PDB entry 5FFO | X-ray diffraction, 3.49 A resolution | chains C and D of the 8 polymer chains in the assembly

# Chain C (and D)
Protein: Transforming growth factor beta-1
Organism: Homo sapiens
Notes: chain D of this document is another copy of the same molecule, construct and numbering; everything in this record applies to it too
Reference sequence: P01137 (TGFB1_HUMAN); residues 5-361 here correspond to UniProt positions 34-390 (UniProt number = residue number + 29)
Amino-acid sequence (363 residues; numbered -1 to 361; the number before each row is that of its first residue; numbers below 1 keep their minus sign (Gly-1 is residue -1)):
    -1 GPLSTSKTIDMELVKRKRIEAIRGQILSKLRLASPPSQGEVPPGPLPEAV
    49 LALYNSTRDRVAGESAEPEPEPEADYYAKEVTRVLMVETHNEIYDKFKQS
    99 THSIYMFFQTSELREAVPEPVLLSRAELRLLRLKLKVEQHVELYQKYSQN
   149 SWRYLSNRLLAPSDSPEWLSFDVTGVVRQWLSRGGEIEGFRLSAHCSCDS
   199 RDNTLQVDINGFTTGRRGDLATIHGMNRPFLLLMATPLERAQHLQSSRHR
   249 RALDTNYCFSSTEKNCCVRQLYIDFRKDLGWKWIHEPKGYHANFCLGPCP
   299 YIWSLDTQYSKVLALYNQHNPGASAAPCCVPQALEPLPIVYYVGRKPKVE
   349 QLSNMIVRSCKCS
Unresolved in the structure: -1 to 7, 61-71, 197-206, 241-249, 300-318 (chain D: -1 to 6, 63-69, 198-201, 241-255, 304-309, 342)
Cystine bridges: Cys256-Cys265, Cys264-Cys327, Cys293-Cys358, Cys297-Cys360
Glycans and other covalent adducts: N-acetylglucosamine (NAG) linked to Asn53
Sequence notes: expression tag (-1 to 4); conflict Gln107 (Asn136 in P01137), Gln147 (Asn176 in P01137)
Swiss-Prot annotation at these positions:
  - region: Asp197 to Gly223 (Bowtie tail)
  - motif: Arg215 to Asp217 (Cell attachment site)
  - site: Arg249, Ala250 (Cleavage)
  - glycosylation: Asn53 (N-linked (GlcNAc...) asparagine)
From the paper describing this entry:
  - conformationally variable residues (loop rearrangement, order/disorder transition): Asp197 to Gly223
  - mutagenesis - L203G/V205G/I207G, V205G/I207G: decreased binding to integrin
  - mutagenesis - L203G/V205G/I207G, V205G/I207G: decreased signaling in response to integrin
  - post-translational modification sites: Asn53

# How chain C and chain D interact
Pairs across the interface (142; chain C residue first):
  Val12(C) with Leu294(D), hydrophobic
  Lys13(C) with Leu269(D)
  Arg16(C) with Ala290(D); Asn291(D), hydrogen bond (side chain-backbone); Phe292(D); Met353(D); Val355(D)
  Ile17(C) with Leu277(D), hydrophobic
  Arg21(C) with Trp279(D)
  Gln23(C) with Asn352(D); Met353(D)
  Lys27(C) with Leu350(D); Ser351(D), hydrogen bond (side chain-backbone); Met353(D)
  Leu28(C) with Ile337(D), hydrophobic; Glu348(D); Leu350(D), hydrophobic
  Pro33(C) with Trp281(D)
  Pro34(C) with Trp281(D); Tyr340(D)
  Val39(C) with Tyr340(D)
  Leu44(C) with His283(D); Glu284(D)
  Pro45(C) with Tyr340(D)
  Tyr52(C) with Pro285(D); Pro336(D); Val338(D), hydrophobic
  Thr55(C) with Pro336(D)
  Arg56(C) with Pro336(D)
  Asp73(C) with Ser351(D), hydrogen bond (backbone-side chain)
  Tyr74(C) with Ser351(D), hydrogen bond (backbone-side chain)
  Tyr75(C) with Ser351(D)
  Ala76(C) with Glu348(D); Gln349(D); Leu350(D), hydrophobic
  Lys77(C) with Glu348(D); Gln349(D), hydrogen bond (backbone-backbone)
  Glu78(C) with Lys346(D), salt bridge; Val347(D); Glu348(D)
  Val79(C) with Val347(D), hydrogen bond (backbone-backbone); Gln349(D)
  Ser98(C) with Asp197(D)
  Ser101(C) with Asp197(D)
  Tyr103(C) with Asp197(D), hydrogen bond
  His138(C) with Tyr152(D)
  Tyr142(C) with His193(D), hydrogen bond; Cys194(D)
  Tyr152(C) with His138(D); Tyr152(D); Asn155(D), hydrogen bond; His193(D)
  Asn155(C) with Tyr152(D); Asn155(D)
  Leu157(C) with Arg151(D)
  Arg189(C) with Cys196(D), hydrogen bond (side chain-backbone); Asp197(D), salt bridge
  His193(C) with Glu140(D); Tyr142(D); Tyr152(D)
  Cys194(C) with Cys194(D), hydrogen bond (backbone-side chain); Cys196(D), disulfide
  Cys196(C) with His100(D); Arg189(D), hydrogen bond (backbone-side chain); His193(D); Cys194(D), disulfide
  Ile207(C) with Asp197(D)
  Met232(C) with Gln349(D)
  Arg238(C) with Tyr339(D); Glu348(D), salt bridge
  Leu269(C) with Lys13(D); Arg16(D)
  Ile271(C) with Ile20(D), hydrophobic
  Asp276(C) with Arg14(D), hydrogen bond (backbone-side chain); Ile17(D)
  Leu277(C) with Ile17(D), hydrophobic; Arg21(D), hydrogen bond (backbone-side chain)
  Trp279(C) with Arg21(D); Ile24(D), hydrophobic; Leu25(D), hydrophobic
  Lys280(C) with Gln36(D), hydrogen bond (backbone-side chain)
  Trp281(C) with Leu28(D), hydrophobic; Pro33(D); Pro34(D); Gln36(D)
  His283(C) with Gln36(D); Leu44(D)
  Pro285(C) with Tyr52(D)
  Tyr288(C) with Ile20(D)
  Ala290(C) with Arg16(D)
  Asn291(C) with Arg16(D), hydrogen bond (backbone-side chain)
  Phe292(C) with Lys13(D)
  Leu294(C) with Val12(D), hydrophobic
  Ala321(C) with Phe292(D); Cys293(D), hydrogen bond (backbone-backbone); Pro329(D), hydrophobic; Val355(D), hydrophobic
  Ser322(C) with Cys327(D)
  Cys326(C) with Cys326(D), disulfide
  Val328(C) with Val328(D), hydrophobic; Ser361(D)
  Pro329(C) with Ser361(D)
  Pro336(C) with Tyr52(D); Thr55(D); Arg56(D)
  Tyr339(C) with Leu28(D); Arg238(D), hydrogen bond
  Tyr340(C) with Pro34(D); Val39(D), hydrophobic; Pro43(D); Leu44(D)
  Gly342(C) with Glu38(D); Val39(D)
  Arg343(C) with Glu38(D)
  Lys346(C) with Glu78(D), salt bridge
  Val347(C) with Glu78(D); Val79(D), hydrogen bond (backbone-backbone)
  Glu348(C) with Leu28(D); Ala76(D); Lys77(D); Glu78(D); Pro235(D); Arg238(D), salt bridge
  Gln349(C) with Arg58(D); Lys77(D), hydrogen bond (backbone-backbone); Val79(D); Met232(D)
  Leu350(C) with Ile24(D), hydrophobic; Lys27(D); Ala76(D), hydrophobic
  Ser351(C) with Lys27(D), hydrogen bond (backbone-side chain); Asp73(D), hydrogen bond (side chain-backbone); Tyr74(D), hydrogen bond (side chain-backbone)
  Asn352(C) with Gln23(D); Lys27(D), hydrogen bond (backbone-side chain)
  Met353(C) with Arg16(D), hydrogen bond (backbone-side chain); Ile20(D), hydrophobic; Gln23(D); Lys27(D), hydrogen bond
  Val355(C) with Arg16(D)
  Ser361(C) with Val328(D); Pro329(D)
Interface residues without a listed pair, chain C (93 interface residues in all): Arg14, Ile20, Ile24, Leu25, Leu30, Gln36, Pro40, Val48, Leu51, Glu140, Arg151, Ser195, Pro235, Glu237, Gln268, Phe273, Glu284, Pro334, Ile337, Val338, Lys359
Interface residues without a listed pair, chain D (90 interface residues in all): Pro45, Val48, Leu51, Tyr75, Glu136, Ser191, Ala192, Glu237, Gln268, Ile271, Asp276, Gln330, Val341, Pro345, Lys359
Disulfides between the chains: Cys194(C)-Cys196(D), Cys196(C)-Cys194(D), Cys326(C)-Cys326(D)

# In short
93 residues of chain C and 90 residues of chain D are in contact, with 3 disulfide bonds, 26 hydrogen bonds
and 5 salt bridges. Among the polar pairs are Glu78(C)-Lys346(D), Arg189(C)-Asp197(D) and Arg238(C)-Glu348(D).
The paper reports that L203G/V205G/I207G and V205G/I207G of chain C reduce binding to integrin; a modification
site at Asn53(C).
Both chains are Transforming growth factor beta-1 (Homo sapiens). Entry 5FFO (Integrin alpha V beta 6 in
complex with pro-TGF-beta) was determined by X-ray diffraction.
